Entry 5Y45 (X-ray diffraction, 1.03 A resolution); this record covers chains B and C of the 6 polymer chains in the assembly.

== Chain B (and C) ==
Molecule: collagen-like peptide
Notes: chain C of this document is another copy of the same molecule, construct and numbering; everything in this record applies to it too
Sequence (27 residues; numbered 1 to 27; the number before each row is that of its first residue):
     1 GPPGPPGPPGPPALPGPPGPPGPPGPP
Modified residues: Pro3, Pro6, Pro9, Pro12, Pro15, Pro18, Pro21, Pro24, Pro27 (4-hydroxyproline; HYP)

== How chain B and chain C interact ==
Residue-residue contacts (53; chain B residue first):
  Gly1(B) with Gly1(C); Pro2(C)
  Pro2(B) with Gly1(C); Pro2(C)
  Pro3(B) with Pro2(C)
  Gly4(B) with Pro2(C), hydrogen bond (backbone-backbone); Pro3(C); Gly4(C); Pro5(C)
  Pro5(B) with Gly4(C)
  Pro6(B) with Pro5(C)
  Gly7(B) with Pro5(C), hydrogen bond (backbone-backbone); Pro6(C); Gly7(C); Pro8(C)
  Pro8(B) with Gly7(C); Pro8(C)
  Pro9(B) with Pro8(C)
  Gly10(B) with Pro8(C), hydrogen bond (backbone-backbone); Pro9(C); Gly10(C); Pro11(C)
  Pro12(B) with Pro11(C)
  Ala13(B) with Ala13(C)
  Leu14(B) with Ala13(C)
  Pro15(B) with Ala13(C); Leu14(C)
  Gly16(B) with Leu14(C), hydrogen bond (backbone-backbone); Pro15(C); Gly16(C); Pro17(C)
  Pro17(B) with Gly16(C)
  Pro18(B) with Pro17(C)
  Gly19(B) with Pro17(C), hydrogen bond (backbone-backbone); Pro18(C); Gly19(C); Pro20(C)
  Pro20(B) with Gly19(C); Pro20(C)
  Pro21(B) with Pro20(C)
  Gly22(B) with Pro20(C), hydrogen bond (backbone-backbone); Pro21(C); Gly22(C); Pro23(C)
  Pro23(B) with Gly22(C); Pro23(C)
  Pro24(B) with Pro23(C)
  Gly25(B) with Pro23(C), hydrogen bond (backbone-backbone); Pro24(C); Gly25(C); Pro26(C)
  Pro26(B) with Pro26(C)
  Pro27(B) with Pro26(C)
Other interface residues (no listed pair), chain B (27 interface residues in all): Pro11

== Overview ==
27 residues of chain B face 25 of chain C across their interface; the contacts include 7 hydrogen bonds.
Backbone hydrogen bonds pair Gly4(B)-Pro2(C), Gly7(B)-Pro5(C) and Gly10(B)-Pro8(C).
Both chains are collagen-like peptide. Entry 5Y45 (Crystal structure of a collagen-like peptide with
interruption sequence) was determined by X-ray diffraction (same publication as 5Y46).
